9K3K - chains B and S of the 6 polymer chains in the assembly; structure by electron microscopy, 3.12 A resolution.

[Chain B]
Molecule: Guanine nucleotide-binding protein G(I)/G(S)/G(T) subunit beta-1, HiBiT
Source organism: Homo sapiens
Reference sequence: P62873 (GBB1_HUMAN); residue numbers follow UniProt; this construct covers 2-340
Sequence (371 residues; numbered -4 to 366; the number before each row is that of its first residue; numbers below 1 keep their minus sign (Met-4 is residue -4)):
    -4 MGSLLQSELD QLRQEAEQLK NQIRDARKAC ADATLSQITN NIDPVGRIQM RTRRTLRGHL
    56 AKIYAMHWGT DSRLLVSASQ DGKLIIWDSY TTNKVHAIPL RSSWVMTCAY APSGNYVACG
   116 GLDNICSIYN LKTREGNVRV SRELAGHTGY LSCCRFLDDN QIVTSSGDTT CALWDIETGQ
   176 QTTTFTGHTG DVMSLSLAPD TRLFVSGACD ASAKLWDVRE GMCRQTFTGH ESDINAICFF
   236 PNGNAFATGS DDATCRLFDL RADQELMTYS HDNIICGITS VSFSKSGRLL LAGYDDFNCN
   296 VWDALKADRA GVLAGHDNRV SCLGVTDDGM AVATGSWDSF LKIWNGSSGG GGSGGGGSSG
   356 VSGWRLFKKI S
Unresolved in the structure: -4 to 3, 344-366
Construct notes: initiating methionine (-4); expression tag (-3 to 1); linker (341-355)
UniProt features mapped onto this chain:
  - modified residue: Ser2 (N-acetylserine), His266 (Phosphohistidine)

[Chain S]
Molecule: scFv16
Source organism: synthetic construct
Notes: antibody fragment or engineered binder
Sequence (285 residues; row label = number of the first residue in the row; note: 16 numbers in that range are skipped by the numbering (no residue carries them; nothing is unmodelled there); a row labelled like 120A-120Q holds insertion residues (120A, then the next letters in order); numbers below 1 keep their minus sign (Met-36 is residue -36)):
   -36 MLLVNQSHQG FNKEHTSKMV SAIVLYVLLA AAAHSAFAVQ LVESGGGLVQ PGGSRKLSCS
    24 ASGFAFSSFG MHWVRQAPEK GLEWVAYISS GSGTIYYADT VKGRFTISRD DPKNTLFLQM
    84 TSLRSEDTAM YYCVRSIYYY GSSPFDFWGQ GTTLTVS
120A-120Q AGGGGSGGGGSGGGGSA
   137 DIVMTQATSS VPVTPGESVS ISCRSSKSLL HSNGNTYLYW FLQRPGQSPQ LLIYRMSNLA
   197 SGVPDRFSGS GSGTAFTLTI SRLEAEDVGV YYCMQHLEYP LTFGAGTKLE L
Unresolved in the structure: -36 to 1, 120A-120Q
Disulfide bonds: Cys22-Cys96, Cys159-Cys229

[Interface between chain B and chain S]
Residue-residue contacts - 12 pairs, chain B then chain S:
  Asp66(B) - Tyr103(S)
  Arg68(B) - Tyr103(S)
  Leu69(B) - Tyr103(S)  hydrophobic
  Val90(B) - Tyr102(S)  hydrophobic
  Arg129(B) - Val2(S)
  Arg129(B) - Arg98(S)  hydrogen bond (backbone-side chain)
  Arg129(B) - Asp109(S)  salt bridge
  Glu130(B) - Gly26(S)
  Glu130(B) - Phe27(S)
  Glu130(B) - Ala28(S)  hydrogen bond (backbone-backbone)
  Glu130(B) - Phe32(S)
  Gly131(B) - Phe32(S)
Interface residues without a listed pair, chain B (10 interface residues in all): Asp83, His91, Lys127
Interface residues without a listed pair, chain S (12 interface residues in all): Gly104, Phe110, Ser197

[Overview]
Chain B and chain S form an interface of 10 and 12 residues respectively; the contacts include 2 hydrogen
bonds and 1 salt bridge. Polar pairs include Arg129(B)-Asp109(S), Arg129(B)-Arg98(S) and Glu130(B)-Ala28(S).
Chain B is Guanine nucleotide-binding protein G(I)/G(S)/G(T) subunit beta-1, HiBiT (Homo sapiens) and chain S
is scFv16 (synthetic construct); the structure, Cryo-EM structure of the unliganded human melanocortin
receptor 4 (MC4R)-Gs complex, was determined by electron microscopy together with 9K3F, 9K3H, 9K3L and 9K3P
from the same study.
